7WS0 - chains A and E of the 9 polymer chains in the assembly; structure by electron microscopy, 3.20 A resolution.

== Chain A ==
Molecule: Spike glycoprotein
Organism: Severe acute respiratory syndrome coronavirus 2
UniProtKB: P0DTC2 (SPIKE_SARS2); numbering as in UniProt (aligned over 1-1208)
Chain sequence (1288 residues; row label = number of the first residue in the row):
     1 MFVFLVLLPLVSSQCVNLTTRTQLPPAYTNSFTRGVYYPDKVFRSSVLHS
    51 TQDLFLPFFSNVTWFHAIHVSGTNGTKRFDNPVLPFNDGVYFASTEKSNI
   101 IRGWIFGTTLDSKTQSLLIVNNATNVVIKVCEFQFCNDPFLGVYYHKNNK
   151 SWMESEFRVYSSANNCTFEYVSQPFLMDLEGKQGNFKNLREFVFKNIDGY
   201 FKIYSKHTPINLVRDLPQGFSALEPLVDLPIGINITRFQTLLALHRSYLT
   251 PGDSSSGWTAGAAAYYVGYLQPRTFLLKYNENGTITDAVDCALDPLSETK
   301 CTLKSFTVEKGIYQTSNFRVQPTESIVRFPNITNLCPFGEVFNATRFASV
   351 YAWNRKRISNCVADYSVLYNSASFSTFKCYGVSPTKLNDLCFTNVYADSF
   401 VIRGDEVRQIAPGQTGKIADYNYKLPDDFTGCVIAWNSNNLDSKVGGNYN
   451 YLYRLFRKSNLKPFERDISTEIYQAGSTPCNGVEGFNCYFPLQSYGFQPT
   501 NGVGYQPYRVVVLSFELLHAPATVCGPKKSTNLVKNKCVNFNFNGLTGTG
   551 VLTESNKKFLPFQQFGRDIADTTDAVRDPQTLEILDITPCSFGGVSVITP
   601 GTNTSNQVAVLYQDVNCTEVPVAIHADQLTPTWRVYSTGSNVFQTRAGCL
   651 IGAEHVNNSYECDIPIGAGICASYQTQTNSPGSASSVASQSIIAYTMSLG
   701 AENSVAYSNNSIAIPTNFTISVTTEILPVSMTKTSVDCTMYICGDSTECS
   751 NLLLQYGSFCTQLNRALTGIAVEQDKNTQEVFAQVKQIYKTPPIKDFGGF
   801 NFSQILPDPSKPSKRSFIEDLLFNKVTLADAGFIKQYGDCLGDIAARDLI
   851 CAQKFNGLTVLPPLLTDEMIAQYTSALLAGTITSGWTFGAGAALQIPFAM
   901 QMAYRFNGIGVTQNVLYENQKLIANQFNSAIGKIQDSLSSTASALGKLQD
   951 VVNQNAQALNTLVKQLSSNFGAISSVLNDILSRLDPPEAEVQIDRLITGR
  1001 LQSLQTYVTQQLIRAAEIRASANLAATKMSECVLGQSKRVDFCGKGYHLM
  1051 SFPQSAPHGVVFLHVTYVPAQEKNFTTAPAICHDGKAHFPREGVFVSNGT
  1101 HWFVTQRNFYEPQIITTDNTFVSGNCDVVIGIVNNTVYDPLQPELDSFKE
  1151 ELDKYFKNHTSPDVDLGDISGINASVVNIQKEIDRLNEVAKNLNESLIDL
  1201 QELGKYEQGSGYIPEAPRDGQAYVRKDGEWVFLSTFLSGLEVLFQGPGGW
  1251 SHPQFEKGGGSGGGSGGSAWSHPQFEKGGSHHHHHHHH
Unresolved in the structure: 1-14, 67-77, 144-151, 181-184, 244-257, 621-640, 677-688, 829-851, 1148-1288
Differences from the reference sequence: engineered mutation G682 (Arg in P0DTC2), S683 (Arg in P0DTC2), S685 (Arg in P0DTC2), P986 (Lys in P0DTC2), P987 (Val in P0DTC2); expression tag (1209-1288)
Curated features (UniProtKB/Swiss-Prot):
  - region: N280 to C301 (Putative superantigen), R403 to D405 (Integrin-binding motif), N448 to F456 (Immunodominant HLA epitope recognized by the CD8+), P681, A684 (Putative superantigen), S816 to Y837 (Fusion peptide 1), K835 to F855 (Fusion peptide 2), D1163 to E1202 (Heptad repeat 2)
  - site: R815, S816 (Cleavage)
  - glycosylation: N17 (N-linked (GlcNAc...) (complex) asparagine), N61 (N-linked (GlcNAc...) (hybrid) asparagine), N74 (N-linked (GlcNAc...) (complex) asparagine), N122 (N-linked (GlcNAc...) (hybrid) asparagine), N149 (N-linked (GlcNAc...) (complex) asparagine), N165 (N-linked (GlcNAc...) (complex) asparagine), N234 (N-linked (GlcNAc...) (high mannose) asparagine), N282 (N-linked (GlcNAc...) (complex) asparagine), T323 (O-linked (GalNAc) threonine), S325 (O-linked (HexNAc...) serine), N331 (N-linked (GlcNAc...) (complex) asparagine), N343 (N-linked (GlcNAc...) (complex) asparagine), N603 (N-linked (GlcNAc...) (hybrid) asparagine), N616 (N-linked (GlcNAc...) (complex) asparagine), N657 (N-linked (GlcNAc...) (complex) asparagine), T676 (O-linked (GlcNAc...) threonine), T678 (O-linked (GlcNAc...) threonine), N709 (N-linked (GlcNAc...) (high mannose) asparagine), N717 (N-linked (GlcNAc...) (hybrid) asparagine), N801 (N-linked (GlcNAc...) (hybrid) asparagine) and 6 more in UniProt
  - natural variant: L5 (L5F: In strain: Iota/B.1.526), S13 (S13I: In strain: Epsilon/B.1.427/B.1.429), L18 (L18F: In strain: Beta/B.1.351, Gamma/P.1 and 1 more), T19 (T19I: In strain: Omicron/BQ.1.1, Omicron/XBB.1.5 and 1 more; T19R: In strain: Delta/B.1.617.2, Omicron/BA.2 and 4 more), T20 (T20N: In strain: Gamma/P.1), L24 to A27 (sequence variant, change not given here; In strain: Omicron/BA.2, Omicron/BA.2.12.1 and 6 more), P26 (P26S: In strain: Gamma/P.1), Q52 (Q52H: In strain: Omicron/EG.5.1), A67 (A67V: In strain: Eta/B.1.525, Omicron/BA.1), H69 to V70 (deletion: In strain: Alpha/B.1.1.7, Eta/B.1.525 and 5 more), G75 (G75V: In strain: Lambda/C.37), T76 (T76I: In strain: Lambda/C.37), 82 further natural variant entries in UniProt
  - mutagenesis: H69 to V70 (Increased incorporation of cleaved spike into virions), N121 (N121Q: Partial loss of biliverdin affinity), R190 (R190K: Partial loss of biliverdin affinity), N234 (N234Q: Increased resistance to neutralizing antibodies), N331 (N331Q: Reduced viral infectivity), N343 (N343Q: Reduced viral infectivity), L452 (L452R: Increased resistance to neutralizing antibodies. Decreases HLA binding to NF9 epitope. Increased binding affinity to human ACE2), Y453 (Y453F: Decreased HLA binding to NF9 epitope. Increased binding affinity to human ACE2), A475 (A475V: Increased resistance to neutralizing antibodies), V483 (V483A: Increased resistance to neutralizing antibodies), E484 (E484D: Increased replication in human TMEM106B overexpressing cells), F490 (F490L: Increased resistance to neutralizing antibodies and human covalescent sera neutralization), 12 further mutagenesis entries in UniProt
Cystine bridges: C15-C136, C131-C166, C291-C301, C336-C361, C379-C432, C391-C525, C480-C488, C617-C649, C662-C671, C743-C749, C1032-C1043, C1082-C1126
Glycans and other covalent adducts: N-acetylglucosamine (NAG) linked to N17, N61, N165, N234, N282, N331, N343, N603, N616, N657, N709, N717, N801, N1074, N1098, N1134

== Chain E ==
Molecule: 510A5 heavy chain
Organism: Homo sapiens
Chain sequence (125 residues; numbered 1 to 125; the number before each row is that of its first residue):
     1 EVQLVESGGGLVQPGRSLRLSCAASGFTFDDYAMHWVRQAPGKGLEWVSG
    51 ISWNSDSIDYADSVKGRFTISRDNAKNSLYLQMNSLRAEDTALYYCAKDR
   101 GYEILTPASFDYWGQGTLVTVSSAS
Cystine bridges: C22-C96

== How chain A and chain E interact ==
Residue-residue contacts (21; chain A residue first):
  T345(A) - D31(E)  hydrogen bond
  T345(A) - Y102(E)
  R346(A) - D31(E)  salt bridge
  R346(A) - W53(E)
  R346(A) - Y102(E)
  N439(A) - P107(E)
  N440(A) - R100(E)
  N440(A) - T106(E)
  N440(A) - P107(E)
  N440(A) - A108(E)
  L441(A) - G101(E)
  L441(A) - Y102(E)
  D442(A) - Y102(E)  hydrogen bond
  S443(A) - L105(E)
  S443(A) - T106(E)
  S443(A) - P107(E)
  K444(A) - E103(E)  salt bridge
  K444(A) - I104(E)
  K444(A) - L105(E)
  V445(A) - L105(E)
  Y451(A) - Y102(E)  hydrogen bond
Also at the interface, not in a pair above, chain A (13 interface residues in all): N448, N450, P499
Also at the interface, not in a pair above, chain E (13 interface residues in all): Y32, S57

== Overview ==
The chain A/chain E interface involves 13 residues from each chain, with 3 hydrogen bonds and 2 salt bridges.
Polar contacts include R346(A)-D31(E), K444(A)-E103(E) and T345(A)-D31(E). N-acetylglucosamine is covalently
linked to N17(A), N61(A), N165(A), N234(A), N282(A) and N331(A) and 10 more.
Chain A is Spike glycoprotein (Severe acute respiratory syndrome coronavirus 2) and chain E is 510A5 heavy
chain (Homo sapiens); the structure, Structures of Omicron Spike complexes illuminate broad-spectrum
neutralizing antibody development, was determined by electron microscopy (same publication as 7WS1, 7WS2,
7WS3, 7WS4, 7WS5, 7WS6 and 4 further entries).
